PDB entry 1VQN | X-ray diffraction, 2.40 A resolution | chains 0 and B of the 33 polymer chains in the assembly

Chain 0:
Molecule: 23S ribosomal RNA
Source organism: Haloarcula marismortui
Sequence (2922 nucleotides; row label = number of the first residue in the row):
     2 UUGGCUACUA UGCCAGCUGG UGGAUUGCUC GGCUCAGGCG CUGAUGAAGG ACGUGCCAAG
    62 CUGCGAUAAG CCAUGGGGAG CCGCACGGAG GCGAAGAACC AUGGAUUUCC GAAUGAGAAU
   122 CUCUCUAACA AUUGCUUCGC GCAAUGAGGA ACCCCGAGAA CUGAAACAUC UCAGUAUCGG
   182 GAGGAACAGA AAACGCAAUG UGAUGUCGUU AGUAACCGCG AGUGAACGCG AUACAGCCCA
   242 AACCGAAGCC CUCACGGGCA AUGUGGUGUC AGGGCUACCU CUCAUCAGCC GACCGUCUCG
   302 ACGAAGUCUC UUGGAACAGA GCGUGAUACA GGGUGACAAC CCCGUACUCG AGACCAGUAC
   362 GACGUGCGGU AGUGCCAGAG UAGCGGGGGU UGGAUAUCCC UCGCGAAUAA CGCAGGCAUC
   422 GACUGCGAAG GCUAAACACA ACCUGAGACC GAUAGUGAAC AAGUAGUGUG AACGAACGCU
   482 GCAAAGUACC CUCAGAAGGG AGGCGAAAUA GAGCAUGAAA UCAGUUGGCG AUCGAGCGAC
   542 AGGGCAUACA AGGUCCCUCG ACGAAUGACC GACGCGCGAG CGUCCAGUAA GACUCACGGG
   602 AAGCCGAUGU UCUGUCGUAC GUUUUGAAAA ACGAGCCAGG GAGUGUGUCU GCAUGGCAAG
   662 UCUAACCGGA GUAUCCGGGG AGGCACAGGG AAACCGACAU GGCCGCAGGG CUUUGCCCGA
   722 GGGCCGCCGU CUUCAAGGGC GGGGAGCCAU GUGGACACGA CCCGAAUCCG GACGAUCUAC
   782 GCAUGGACAA GAUGAAGCGU GCCGAAAGGC ACGUGGAAGU CUGUUAGAGU UGGUGUCCUA
   842 CAAUACCCUC UCGUGAUCUA UGUGUAGGGG UGAAAGGCCC AUCGAGUCCG GCAACAGCUG
   902 GUUCCAAUCG AAACAUGUCG AAGCAUGACC UCCGCCGAGG UAGUCUGUGA GGUAGAGCGA
   962 CCGAUUGGUG UGUCCGCCUC CGAGAGGAGU CGGCACACCU GUCAAACUCC AAACUUACAG
  1022 ACGCCGUUUG ACGCGGGGAU UCCGGUGCGC GGGGUAAGCC UGUGUACCAG GAGGGGAACA
  1082 ACCCAGAGAU AGGUUAAGGU CCCCAAGUGU GGAUUAAGUG UAAUCCUCUG AAGGUGGUCU
  1142 CGAGCCCUAG ACAGCCGGGA GGUGAGCUUA GAAGCAGCUA CCCUCUAAGA AAAGCGUAAC
  1202 AGCUUACCGG CCGAGGUUUG AGGCGCCCAA AAUGAUCGGG ACUCAAAUCC ACCACCGAGA
  1262 CCUGUCCGUA CCACUCAUAC UGGUAAUCGA GUAGAUUGGC GCUCUAAUUG GAUGGAAGUA
  1322 GGGGUGAAAA CUCCUAUGGA CCGAUUAGUG ACGAAAAUCC UGGCCAUAGU AGCAGCGAUA
  1382 GUCGGGUGAG AACCCCGACG GCCUAAUGGA UAAGGGUUCC UCAGCACUGC UGAUCAGCUG
  1442 AGGGUUAGCC GGUCCUAAGU CAUACCGCAA CUCGACUAUG ACGAAAUGGG AAACGGGUUA
  1502 AUAUUCCCGU GCCACUAUGC AGUGAAAGUU GACGCCCUGG GGUCGAUCAC GCUGGGCAUU
  1562 CGCCCAGUCG AACCGUCCAA CUCCGUGGAA GCCGUAAUGG CAGGAAGCGG ACGAACGGCG
  1622 GCAUAGGGAA ACGUGAUUCA ACCUGGGGCC CAUGAAAAGA CGAGCAUAGU GUCCGUACCG
  1682 AGAACCGACA CAGGUGUCCA UGGCGGCGAA AGCCAAGGCC UGUCGGGAGC AACCAACGUU
  1742 AGGGAAUUCG GCAAGUUAGU CCCGUACCUU CGGAAGAAGG GAUGCCUGCU CCGGAACGGA
  1802 GCAGGUCGCA GUGACUCGGA AGCUCGGACU GUCUAGUAAC AACAUAGGUG ACCGCAAAUC
  1862 CGCAAGGACU CGUACGGUCA CUGAAUCCUG CCCAGUGCAG GUAUCUGAAC ACCUCGUACA
  1922 AGAGGACGAA GGACCUGUCA ACGGCGGGGG UAACUAUGAC CCUCUUAAGG UAGCGUAGUA
  1982 CCUUGCCGCA UCAGUAGCGG CUUGCAUGAA UGGAUUAACC AGAGCUUCAC UGUCCCAACG
  2042 UUGGGCCCGG UGAACUGUAC AUUCCAGUGC GGAGUCUGGA GACACCCAGG GGGAAGCGAA
  2102 GACCCUAUGG AGCUUUACUG CAGGCUGUCG CUGAGACGUG GUCGCCGAUG UGCAGCAUAG
  2162 GUAGGAGACA CUACACAGGU ACCCGCGCUA GCGGGCCACC GAGUCAACAG UGAAAUACUA
  2222 CCCGUCGGUG ACUGCGACUC UCACUCCGGG AGGAGGACAC CGAUAGCCGG GCAGUUUGAC
  2282 UGGGGCGGUA CGCGCUCGAA AAGAUAUCGA GCGCGCCCUA UGGCUAUCUC AGCCGGGACA
  2342 GAGACCCGGC GAAGAGUGCA AGAGCAAAAG AUAGCUUGAC AGUGUUCUUC CCAACGAGGA
  2402 ACGCUGACGC GAAAGCGUGG UCUAGCGAAC CAAUUAGCCU GCUUGAUGCG GGCAAUUGAU
  2462 GACAGAAAAG CUACCCUAGG GAUAACAGAG UCGUCACUCG CAAGAGCACA UAUCGACCGA
  2522 GUGGCUUGCU ACCUCGAUGU CGGUUCCCUC CAUCCUGCCC GUGCAGAAGC GGGCAAGGGU
  2582 GAGGUUGUUC GCCUAUUAAA GGAGGUCGUG AGCUGGGUUU AGACCGUCGU GAGACAGGUC
  2642 GGCUGCUAUC UACUGGGUGU GUAAUGGUGU CUGACAAGAA CGACCGUAUA GUACGAGAGG
  2702 AACUACGGUU GGUGGCCACU GGUGUACCGG UUGUUCGAGA GAGCACGUGC CGGGUAGCCA
  2762 CGCCACACGG GGUAAGAGCU GAACGCAUCU AAGCUCGAAA CCCACUUGGA AAAGAGACAC
  2822 CGCCGAGGUC CCGCGUACAA GACGCGGUCG AUAGACUCGG GGUGUGCGCG UCGAGGUAAC
  2882 GAGACGUUAA GCCCACGAGC ACUAACAGAC CAAAGCCAUC AU
Disordered / not traced: 2-9, 126-127, 715, 971-998, 1560, 1952-1963, 2137-2236, 2339-2343, 2665-2666, 2915-2923
Modified / non-standard residues: 1MA (6-hydro-1-methyladenosine-5'-monophosphate) at position 628, OMU (o2'-methyluridine 5'-monophosphate) at position 2587, OMG (o2'-methylguanosine-5'-monophosphate) at position 2588, UR3 (3-methyluridine-5'-monophoshate) at position 2619, PSU (pseudouridine-5'-monophosphate) at position 2621
Metal / ion sites: Na+ site 1: U12 (together with Sr2+) (shared with 1 residue of chain R); Mg2+ site 1 near G28 (its only coordinating residue here); Sr2+ site 1: G33, C34, U457; Na+ site 2: C40, C443; Na+ site 3: G56, A59, G61; Na+ site 4: G66, U107, U108; Sr2+ site 2: G84, C85 (shared with 1 residue of chain T); Sr2+ site 3: C85, A86, C87 (shared with 1 residue of chain T); Mg2+ site 2: U115, G118; Na+ site 5: C130, U146; Na+ site 6: C141, G142; Sr2+ site 4: G147, A183 (shared with 1 residue of chain M); 79 more Mg2+ sites not listed; 2 more K+ sites not listed; 57 more Na+ sites not listed; 86 more Sr2+ sites not listed

Chain B:
Protein: 50S ribosomal protein L3P
Source organism: Haloarcula marismortui
Sequence (338 residues; each row starts with the number of its first residue; numbering starts at 0):
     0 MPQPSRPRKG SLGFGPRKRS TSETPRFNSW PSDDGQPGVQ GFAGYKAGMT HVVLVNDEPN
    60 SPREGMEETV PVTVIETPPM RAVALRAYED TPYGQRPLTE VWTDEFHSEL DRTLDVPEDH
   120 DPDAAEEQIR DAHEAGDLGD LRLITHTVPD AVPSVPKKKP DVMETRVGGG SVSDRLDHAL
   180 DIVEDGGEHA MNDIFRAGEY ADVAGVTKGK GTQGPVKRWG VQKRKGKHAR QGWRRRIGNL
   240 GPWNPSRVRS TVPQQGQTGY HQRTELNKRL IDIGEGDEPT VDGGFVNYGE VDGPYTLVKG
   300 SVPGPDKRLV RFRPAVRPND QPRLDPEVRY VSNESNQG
Disordered / not traced: 0
Metal / ion sites: Sr2+ site 1: Gln-230 (shared with G836(0), U2615(0) of chain 0); Na+ near Gln-230 (its only coordinating residue here); Sr2+ site 2: Asn-243, Ser-245; Sr2+ site 3: Arg-310 (shared with C2672(0) of chain 0); Mg2+: Asn-335 (shared with A2757(0) of chain 0)

Chain 0 / chain B interface:
Contacting residue pairs (340):
  U835(0) / Lys-226(B)  phosphate contact
  U835(0) / Arg-229(B)  salt bridge to the phosphate
  U835(0) / Gln-230(B)  hydrogen bond to the phosphate
  G836(0) / Arg-229(B)  phosphate contact
  G836(0) / Gln-230(B)  phosphate contact
  U837(0) / Gln-230(B)  phosphate contact
  U1234(0) / Pro-244(B)  base contact
  U1234(0) / Arg-246(B)  hydrogen bond to the base
  U1234(0) / Arg-248(B)  hydrogen bond to the sugar
  A1732(0) / Thr-211(B)  hydrogen bond to the sugar
  A1732(0) / Gln-212(B)  hydrogen bond to the sugar
  A1733(0) / Thr-211(B)  sugar contact
  A1733(0) / Gln-212(B)  sugar contact
  A1733(0) / Gly-213(B)  hydrogen bond to the phosphate
  A1733(0) / Gln-254(B)  sugar contact
  C1734(0) / Gly-213(B)  phosphate contact
  C1734(0) / Arg-234(B)  salt bridge to the phosphate
  C1734(0) / Arg-235(B)  hydrogen bond to the sugar
  C1735(0) / Gly-231(B)  sugar contact
  C1735(0) / Trp-232(B)  phosphate contact
  C1735(0) / Arg-233(B)  hydrogen bond to the phosphate
  C1735(0) / Arg-234(B)  hydrogen bond to the phosphate
  C1735(0) / Arg-235(B)  sugar contact
  A1736(0) / Gly-231(B)  phosphate contact
  A1736(0) / Arg-233(B)  salt bridge to the phosphate
  G1751(0) / Lys-226(B)  hydrogen bond to the base
  C1753(0) / Lys-226(B)  base contact
  C1753(0) / Arg-229(B)  hydrogen bond to the base
  A1754(0) / Arg-229(B)  hydrogen bond to the sugar
  U2034(0) / Gly-225(B)  hydrogen bond to the phosphate
  C2035(0) / Lys-224(B)  phosphate contact
  C2035(0) / Gly-225(B)  hydrogen bond to the phosphate
  C2036(0) / Lys-224(B)  salt bridge to the phosphate
  C2037(0) / Lys-224(B)  hydrogen bond to the phosphate
  A2038(0) / Gln-221(B)  phosphate contact
  A2038(0) / Lys-222(B)  hydrogen bond to the phosphate
  A2038(0) / Lys-224(B)  salt bridge to the phosphate
  A2039(0) / Val-215(B)  phosphate contact
  A2039(0) / Lys-222(B)  phosphate contact
  A2039(0) / Arg-234(B)  salt bridge to the phosphate
  C2065(0) / Ser-245(B)  phosphate contact
  C2065(0) / Arg-246(B)  hydrogen bond to the phosphate
  C2066(0) / Pro-244(B)  phosphate contact
  C2066(0) / Arg-246(B)  salt bridge to the phosphate
  G2073(0) / Asn-243(B)  base contact
  G2090(0) / Gln-253(B)  hydrogen bond to the base
  G2090(0) / Gln-254(B)  hydrogen bond to the sugar
  G2091(0) / Arg-235(B)  phosphate contact
  G2091(0) / Leu-239(B)  base contact
  G2091(0) / Gln-253(B)  hydrogen bond to the base
  G2092(0) / Trp-232(B)  hydrogen bond to the phosphate
  G2092(0) / Arg-235(B)  salt bridge to the phosphate
  G2092(0) / Leu-239(B)  sugar contact
  G2093(0) / Asn-238(B)  phosphate contact
  G2093(0) / Leu-239(B)  hydrogen bond to the phosphate
  G2093(0) / Gly-240(B)  sugar contact
  G2093(0) / Pro-241(B)  hydrogen bond to the sugar
  G2093(0) / Trp-242(B)  sugar contact
  G2093(0) / Pro-244(B)  hydrogen bond to the sugar
  G2093(0) / Ser-245(B)  hydrogen bond to the base
  G2093(0) / Arg-246(B)  base contact
  G2093(0) / Val-247(B)  base contact
  G2094(0) / Trp-242(B)  sugar contact
  G2094(0) / Ser-245(B)  sugar contact
  A2095(0) / Trp-242(B)  phosphate contact
  A2096(0) / Trp-242(B)  sugar contact
  G2544(0) / His-227(B)  base contact
  U2545(0) / Gln-2(B)  hydrogen bond to the phosphate
  U2546(0) / Gln-2(B)  base contact
  U2546(0) / Gln-221(B)  sugar contact
  U2546(0) / Ile-236(B)  sugar contact
  U2546(0) / Gly-237(B)  hydrogen bond to the sugar
  U2546(0) / Asn-238(B)  base contact
  C2547(0) / Gln-2(B)  hydrogen bond to the base
  C2547(0) / Arg-5(B)  salt bridge to the phosphate
  C2547(0) / Lys-8(B)  phosphate contact
  C2547(0) / Val-220(B)  phosphate contact
  C2547(0) / Gln-221(B)  hydrogen bond to the phosphate
  C2547(0) / Asn-238(B)  hydrogen bond to the base
  C2547(0) / Pro-252(B)  phosphate contact
  C2548(0) / Arg-5(B)  salt bridge to the phosphate
  C2548(0) / Arg-7(B)  hydrogen bond to the phosphate
  C2548(0) / Lys-8(B)  hydrogen bond to the phosphate
  C2548(0) / Pro-241(B)  base contact
  C2548(0) / Arg-248(B)  sugar contact
  C2548(0) / Thr-250(B)  hydrogen bond to the sugar
  C2548(0) / Val-251(B)  sugar contact
  C2548(0) / Pro-252(B)  sugar contact
  C2549(0) / Arg-7(B)  salt bridge to the phosphate
  C2549(0) / Leu-11(B)  phosphate contact
  C2549(0) / Arg-248(B)  hydrogen bond to the sugar
  C2549(0) / Thr-250(B)  sugar contact
  G2580(0) / Pro-6(B)  phosphate contact
  U2581(0) / Ser-4(B)  base contact
  U2581(0) / Arg-5(B)  hydrogen bond to the phosphate
  U2581(0) / Pro-6(B)  phosphate contact
  G2582(0) / Pro-3(B)  phosphate contact
  G2582(0) / Ser-4(B)  hydrogen bond to the phosphate
  A2583(0) / Pro-3(B)  phosphate contact
  C2591(0) / Pro-1(B)  phosphate contact
  G2606(0) / Pro-241(B)  base contact
  G2606(0) / Asn-243(B)  hydrogen bond to the sugar
  G2606(0) / Arg-248(B)  base contact
  U2607(0) / Trp-242(B)  stacking on the base
  U2607(0) / Asn-243(B)  hydrogen bond to the phosphate
  G2609(0) / Asn-238(B)  base contact
  G2609(0) / Gly-240(B)  base contact
  G2609(0) / Pro-241(B)  sugar contact
  G2609(0) / Trp-242(B)  hydrogen bond to the sugar
  U2610(0) / Asn-238(B)  base contact
  U2610(0) / Trp-242(B)  phosphate contact
  G2613(0) / Arg-223(B)  hydrogen bond to the sugar
  G2613(0) / Trp-232(B)  sugar contact
  G2613(0) / Gly-237(B)  base contact
  C2614(0) / Arg-223(B)  hydrogen bond to the sugar
  C2614(0) / His-227(B)  hydrogen bond to the sugar
  C2614(0) / Gln-230(B)  phosphate contact
  C2614(0) / Trp-232(B)  sugar contact
  U2615(0) / Lys-226(B)  phosphate contact
  U2615(0) / His-227(B)  sugar contact
  U2615(0) / Gln-230(B)  phosphate contact
  G2616(0) / Lys-226(B)  salt bridge to the phosphate
  A2653(0) / Arg-246(B)  sugar contact
  A2653(0) / Val-247(B)  hydrogen bond to the sugar
  C2654(0) / Val-247(B)  sugar contact
  C2654(0) / Arg-248(B)  sugar contact
  C2654(0) / Ser-249(B)  phosphate contact
  C2654(0) / Gln-253(B)  hydrogen bond to the sugar
  U2655(0) / Arg-217(B)  hydrogen bond to the sugar
  U2655(0) / Ser-249(B)  phosphate contact
  U2655(0) / Gln-253(B)  hydrogen bond to the sugar
  U2655(0) / Gln-254(B)  hydrogen bond to the sugar
  G2656(0) / Pro-15(B)  phosphate contact
  G2656(0) / Arg-16(B)  hydrogen bond to the phosphate
  G2656(0) / Lys-17(B)  phosphate contact
  G2656(0) / Arg-217(B)  hydrogen bond to the phosphate
  G2656(0) / Gly-255(B)  sugar contact
  G2656(0) / Gln-256(B)  hydrogen bond to the sugar
  G2657(0) / Lys-17(B)  phosphate contact
  G2657(0) / Arg-18(B)  hydrogen bond to the phosphate
  G2657(0) / Gln-256(B)  sugar contact
  G2658(0) / Arg-18(B)  salt bridge to the phosphate
  G2668(0) / Asp-114(B)  hydrogen bond to the base
  U2669(0) / Thr-112(B)  hydrogen bond to the sugar
  U2669(0) / Leu-113(B)  sugar contact
  U2669(0) / Asp-114(B)  sugar contact
  G2670(0) / Arg-85(B)  base contact
  G2670(0) / Thr-112(B)  sugar contact
  G2670(0) / Leu-113(B)  sugar contact
  G2670(0) / Val-161(B)  sugar contact
  U2671(0) / Arg-25(B)  salt bridge to the phosphate
  U2671(0) / Arg-85(B)  hydrogen bond to the base
  U2671(0) / Ile-143(B)  sugar contact
  U2671(0) / Val-161(B)  sugar contact
  U2671(0) / Glu-163(B)  hydrogen bond to the sugar
  C2672(0) / Arg-25(B)  salt bridge to the phosphate
  C2672(0) / Arg-85(B)  sugar contact
  C2672(0) / Tyr-87(B)  hydrogen bond to the sugar
  C2672(0) / Pro-96(B)  sugar contact
  C2672(0) / Arg-141(B)  hydrogen bond to the phosphate
  C2672(0) / Met-162(B)  phosphate contact
  C2672(0) / Glu-163(B)  hydrogen bond to the phosphate
  U2673(0) / Tyr-87(B)  sugar contact
  U2673(0) / Gln-94(B)  hydrogen bond to the sugar
  U2673(0) / Arg-141(B)  salt bridge to the phosphate
  G2674(0) / Tyr-92(B)  sugar contact
  G2674(0) / Gly-93(B)  phosphate contact
  G2674(0) / Gln-94(B)  hydrogen bond to the phosphate
  A2678(0) / Leu-11(B)  hydrogen bond to the sugar
  A2678(0) / Gly-12(B)  base contact
  G2679(0) / Leu-11(B)  sugar contact
  G2679(0) / Gly-12(B)  sugar contact
  A2680(0) / Pro-6(B)  base contact
  A2681(0) / Ser-10(B)  hydrogen bond to the base
  C2682(0) / Arg-316(B)  salt bridge to the phosphate
  C2707(0) / Asn-59(B)  phosphate contact
  G2708(0) / Glu-57(B)  phosphate contact
  G2708(0) / Asn-59(B)  sugar contact
  G2713(0) / Pro-6(B)  sugar contact
  U2714(0) / Arg-7(B)  phosphate contact
  U2714(0) / Lys-8(B)  phosphate contact
  U2714(0) / Gly-9(B)  hydrogen bond to the phosphate
  U2714(0) / Ser-10(B)  hydrogen bond to the phosphate
  U2714(0) / Phe-13(B)  sugar contact
  G2715(0) / Gly-9(B)  phosphate contact
  G2715(0) / Ser-10(B)  hydrogen bond to the phosphate
  G2715(0) / Phe-13(B)  sugar contact
  G2715(0) / Arg-16(B)  salt bridge to the phosphate
  G2715(0) / Arg-262(B)  hydrogen bond to the phosphate
  G2715(0) / Glu-264(B)  hydrogen bond to the base
  G2716(0) / Thr-206(B)  sugar contact
  G2716(0) / Arg-262(B)  salt bridge to the phosphate
  G2716(0) / Glu-264(B)  sugar contact
  G2716(0) / Ser-300(B)  hydrogen bond to the base
  G2716(0) / Pro-302(B)  sugar contact
  C2717(0) / Lys-45(B)  hydrogen bond to the phosphate
  C2717(0) / Met-48(B)  sugar contact
  C2717(0) / Thr-206(B)  phosphate contact
  C2717(0) / Lys-207(B)  hydrogen bond to the phosphate
  C2717(0) / Ser-300(B)  sugar contact
  C2717(0) / Val-301(B)  sugar contact
  C2717(0) / Pro-302(B)  sugar contact
  C2717(0) / Gly-303(B)  hydrogen bond to the phosphate
  C2718(0) / Lys-45(B)  salt bridge to the phosphate
  C2718(0) / Met-48(B)  sugar contact
  C2718(0) / Lys-207(B)  salt bridge to the phosphate
  C2718(0) / Gly-303(B)  phosphate contact
  A2719(0) / Met-48(B)  sugar contact
  A2719(0) / Thr-49(B)  hydrogen bond to the sugar
  A2719(0) / His-50(B)  hydrogen bond to the sugar
  A2719(0) / Pro-70(B)  base contact
  A2719(0) / Asn-335(B)  sugar contact
  U2756(0) / Gly-337(B)  hydrogen bond to the phosphate
  A2757(0) / Val-285(B)  phosphate contact
  A2757(0) / Asn-335(B)  phosphate contact
  A2757(0) / Gln-336(B)  phosphate contact
  A2757(0) / Gly-337(B)  hydrogen bond to the phosphate
  G2758(0) / Val-285(B)  phosphate contact
  G2758(0) / Asn-286(B)  phosphate contact
  C2759(0) / Lys-207(B)  salt bridge to the phosphate
  C2760(0) / Lys-209(B)  salt bridge to the phosphate
  C2760(0) / Lys-216(B)  salt bridge to the phosphate
  C2764(0) / Pro-70(B)  sugar contact
  C2765(0) / Glu-264(B)  base contact
  C2765(0) / Lys-267(B)  hydrogen bond to the sugar
  C2765(0) / Lys-298(B)  sugar contact
  C2765(0) / Gly-299(B)  sugar contact
  C2765(0) / Ser-300(B)  hydrogen bond to the base
  A2766(0) / Leu-265(B)  hydrogen bond to the sugar
  A2766(0) / Asn-266(B)  sugar contact
  A2766(0) / Lys-267(B)  hydrogen bond to the sugar
  A2766(0) / Lys-298(B)  salt bridge to the phosphate
  C2767(0) / Asn-266(B)  hydrogen bond to the phosphate
  C2767(0) / Arg-316(B)  hydrogen bond to the phosphate
  C2767(0) / Asn-318(B)  hydrogen bond to the phosphate
  A2768(0) / Arg-316(B)  hydrogen bond to the base
  A2768(0) / Asn-318(B)  hydrogen bond to the phosphate
  C2806(0) / Ser-28(B)  hydrogen bond to the phosphate
  C2806(0) / Arg-316(B)  hydrogen bond to the sugar
  U2807(0) / Gly-12(B)  base contact
  U2807(0) / Phe-13(B)  sugar contact
  U2807(0) / Asn-27(B)  hydrogen bond to the phosphate
  U2807(0) / Ser-28(B)  hydrogen bond to the phosphate
  U2807(0) / Thr-263(B)  phosphate contact
  U2807(0) / Arg-312(B)  salt bridge to the phosphate
  U2808(0) / Gly-12(B)  sugar contact
  U2808(0) / Phe-13(B)  hydrogen bond to the sugar
  U2808(0) / Gly-14(B)  hydrogen bond to the sugar
  U2808(0) / Asn-27(B)  hydrogen bond to the phosphate
  U2808(0) / Gln-261(B)  hydrogen bond to the phosphate
  U2808(0) / Arg-262(B)  phosphate contact
  U2808(0) / Thr-263(B)  hydrogen bond to the phosphate
  G2809(0) / Gly-14(B)  sugar contact
  G2809(0) / Pro-15(B)  sugar contact
  G2809(0) / Lys-17(B)  phosphate contact
  G2809(0) / Gln-261(B)  phosphate contact
  G2810(0) / Lys-17(B)  salt bridge to the phosphate
  G2810(0) / Thr-20(B)  hydrogen bond to the phosphate
  G2815(0) / Tyr-92(B)  hydrogen bond to the base
  G2817(0) / Arg-95(B)  sugar contact
  A2818(0) / Arg-95(B)  sugar contact
  A2818(0) / Pro-96(B)  hydrogen bond to the sugar
  C2819(0) / Arg-85(B)  hydrogen bond to the base
  C2819(0) / Pro-96(B)  sugar contact
  C2819(0) / Leu-97(B)  phosphate contact
  C2819(0) / Thr-98(B)  phosphate contact
  C2819(0) / Glu-99(B)  hydrogen bond to the sugar
  A2820(0) / Leu-97(B)  phosphate contact
  A2820(0) / Thr-98(B)  phosphate contact
  A2820(0) / Glu-99(B)  sugar contact
  A2820(0) / Trp-101(B)  hydrogen bond to the sugar
  A2820(0) / His-119(B)  phosphate contact
  C2821(0) / Asp-114(B)  hydrogen bond to the sugar
  C2821(0) / Val-115(B)  sugar contact
  C2821(0) / Pro-116(B)  phosphate contact
  C2821(0) / Glu-117(B)  phosphate contact
  C2821(0) / His-119(B)  salt bridge to the phosphate
  C2822(0) / Asp-114(B)  sugar contact
  C2822(0) / Val-115(B)  sugar contact
  C2822(0) / Pro-116(B)  phosphate contact
  C2822(0) / Glu-117(B)  hydrogen bond to the phosphate
  C2822(0) / Asp-118(B)  hydrogen bond to the phosphate
  G2823(0) / Glu-117(B)  phosphate contact
  A2827(0) / Asp-114(B)  phosphate contact
  G2828(0) / Asp-114(B)  phosphate contact
  U2837(0) / Glu-22(B)  base contact
  U2837(0) / Val-154(B)  base contact
  U2837(0) / Pro-155(B)  base contact
  U2837(0) / Lys-156(B)  base contact
  U2837(0) / Pro-304(B)  sugar contact
  U2837(0) / Asp-305(B)  sugar contact
  U2837(0) / Lys-306(B)  hydrogen bond to the base
  U2837(0) / Arg-307(B)  hydrogen bond to the base
  A2838(0) / Lys-207(B)  phosphate contact
  A2838(0) / Gly-208(B)  hydrogen bond to the phosphate
  A2838(0) / Tyr-259(B)  sugar contact
  A2838(0) / Arg-307(B)  salt bridge to the phosphate
  C2839(0) / Arg-18(B)  hydrogen bond to the phosphate
  C2839(0) / Gly-208(B)  phosphate contact
  C2839(0) / Lys-209(B)  hydrogen bond to the phosphate
  C2839(0) / Gly-210(B)  hydrogen bond to the phosphate
  C2839(0) / Gln-256(B)  hydrogen bond to the phosphate
  A2840(0) / Gly-210(B)  phosphate contact
  A2840(0) / Thr-211(B)  hydrogen bond to the phosphate
  G2842(0) / Arg-18(B)  hydrogen bond to the base
  A2843(0) / Arg-18(B)  hydrogen bond to the base
  C2844(0) / Tyr-259(B)  sugar contact
  C2846(0) / Pro-155(B)  sugar contact
  C2846(0) / Lys-156(B)  phosphate contact
  C2846(0) / Lys-158(B)  phosphate contact
  G2847(0) / Arg-111(B)  salt bridge to the phosphate
  G2847(0) / Pro-155(B)  sugar contact
  G2847(0) / Lys-156(B)  phosphate contact
  G2847(0) / Lys-157(B)  hydrogen bond to the phosphate
  G2847(0) / Lys-158(B)  hydrogen bond to the phosphate
  G2848(0) / Arg-111(B)  salt bridge to the phosphate
  G2848(0) / Lys-157(B)  salt bridge to the phosphate
  G2851(0) / Lys-157(B)  hydrogen bond to the phosphate
  A2852(0) / Lys-157(B)  salt bridge to the phosphate
  U2853(0) / Pro-155(B)  sugar contact
  G2860(0) / Gly-282(B)  hydrogen bond to the base
  G2860(0) / Gln-336(B)  base contact
  G2861(0) / Asp-281(B)  hydrogen bond to the sugar
  G2861(0) / Gly-282(B)  sugar contact
  G2861(0) / Ser-334(B)  hydrogen bond to the sugar
  G2861(0) / Gln-336(B)  hydrogen bond to the base
  G2862(0) / Ser-334(B)  hydrogen bond to the phosphate
  G2862(0) / Gln-336(B)  sugar contact
  G2862(0) / Gly-337(B)  phosphate contact
  C2897(0) / Phe-284(B)  sugar contact
  C2897(0) / Val-285(B)  sugar contact
  C2897(0) / Asn-286(B)  hydrogen bond to the sugar
  C2897(0) / Gln-336(B)  hydrogen bond to the base
  G2898(0) / Gly-282(B)  sugar contact
  G2898(0) / Phe-284(B)  sugar contact
  G2898(0) / Asn-286(B)  phosphate contact
  G2898(0) / Tyr-287(B)  sugar contact
  G2898(0) / Gly-288(B)  phosphate contact
  G2898(0) / Glu-289(B)  sugar contact
  A2899(0) / Glu-289(B)  sugar contact
Also at the interface, not in a pair above, chain 0 (126 interface residues in all): G834, C1750, A2089, U2539, G2712, C2720, G2845, G2863
Also at the interface, not in a pair above, chain B (143 interface residues in all): His-260, Gly-283, Val-315

Summary:
126 residues of chain 0 and 143 residues of chain B are in contact, with 122 hydrogen bonds, 33 salt bridges
and 1 aromatic stacking contact. Among the polar pairs are U1234(0)/Arg-246(B), G1751(0)/Lys-226(B) and
C1753(0)/Arg-229(B).
Chain 0 is 23S ribosomal RNA and chain B is 50S ribosomal protein L3P, both from Haloarcula marismortui; the
structure, The structure of CC-HPMN AND CCA-PHE-CAP-BIO bound to the large ribosomal subunit of haloarcula
marismortui, was determined by X-ray diffraction together with 1VQ6 and 1VQ7 from the same study.
